Entry 3VXR (X-ray diffraction, 2.40 A resolution); this record covers chains E and C of the 5 polymer chains in the assembly.

# Chain E
Molecule: H27-14 TCR beta chain
Organism: Homo sapiens
Sequence (244 residues; row label = number of the first residue in the row; numbering starts at 0):
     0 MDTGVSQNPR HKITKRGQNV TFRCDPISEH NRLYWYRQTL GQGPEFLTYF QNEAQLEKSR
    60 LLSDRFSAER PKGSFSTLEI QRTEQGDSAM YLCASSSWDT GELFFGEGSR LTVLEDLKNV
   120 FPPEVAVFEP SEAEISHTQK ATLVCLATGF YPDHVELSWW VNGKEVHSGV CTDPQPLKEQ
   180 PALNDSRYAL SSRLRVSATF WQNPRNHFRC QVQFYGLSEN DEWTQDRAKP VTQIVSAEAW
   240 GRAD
Not modelled in the structure: 0-1
Disulfides: Cys23-Cys92, Cys144-Cys209
What the authors report for this chain:
  - conformationally variable residues: Arg31

# Chain C
Molecule: 10-mer peptide from Protein Nef
Reference sequence: Q9YYU8 (Q9YYU8_9HIV1); residues 1-10 here correspond to UniProt positions 134-143 (UniProt number = residue number + 133)
Sequence (10 residues; row label = number of the first residue in the row):
     1 RYPLTFGWCF

# Interface between chain E and chain C
Residue-residue contacts - 9 pairs, chain E then chain C:
  Arg31(E) - Thr5(C)  hydrogen bond
  Arg31(E) - Phe6(C)
  Ser96(E) - Phe6(C)
  Trp97(E) - Phe6(C)
  Trp97(E) - Gly7(C)  hydrogen bond (backbone-backbone)
  Trp97(E) - Cys9(C)  hydrophobic
  Asp98(E) - Phe6(C)
  Asp98(E) - Gly7(C)
  Gly100(E) - Phe6(C)
Other interface residues (no listed pair), chain E (8 interface residues in all): Tyr33, Ser95, Thr99
Other interface residues (no listed pair), chain C (5 interface residues in all): Trp8
Interface features reported in the paper:
  - residue pairs: Arg31(E)-Thr5(C) (hydrogen bond), Arg31(E)-Phe6(C) (cation-pi contact)

# Overview
The interface between chain E and chain C involves 8 residues on one side and 5 on the other; the contacts
include 2 hydrogen bonds. Polar pairs include Arg31(E)-Thr5(C) and Trp97(E)-Gly7(C). The authors report a
hydrogen bond between Arg31(E) and Thr5(C); a cation-pi contact between Arg31(E) and Phe6(C). The paper
reports conformational variability at Arg31(E).
Chain E is H27-14 TCR beta chain (Homo sapiens) and chain C is a 10-mer peptide from Protein Nef; the
structure, The complex between H27-14 TCR and HLA-A24 bound to HIV-1 Nef134-10(wt) peptide, was determined by
X-ray diffraction (same publication as 3VXM, 3VXN, 3VXO, 3VXP, 3VXQ, 3VXS and 3 further entries).
